PDB entry 7NPU | electron microscopy, 4.48 A resolution (low resolution: residue-level contacts below are approximate; hydrogen-bond / salt-bridge calls are withheld) | chains B6 and DB of the 24 polymer chains in the assembly

# Chain B6
Molecule: ESX-5 secretion system ATPase EccB5
Source organism: Mycobacterium tuberculosis (strain ATCC 25618 / H37Rv)
Notes: EC 3.6.-.-
UniProt: P9WNQ9 (ECCB5_MYCTU); residues 1-506 here = UniProt positions 1-506
Sequence (506 residues; row label = number of the first residue in the row):
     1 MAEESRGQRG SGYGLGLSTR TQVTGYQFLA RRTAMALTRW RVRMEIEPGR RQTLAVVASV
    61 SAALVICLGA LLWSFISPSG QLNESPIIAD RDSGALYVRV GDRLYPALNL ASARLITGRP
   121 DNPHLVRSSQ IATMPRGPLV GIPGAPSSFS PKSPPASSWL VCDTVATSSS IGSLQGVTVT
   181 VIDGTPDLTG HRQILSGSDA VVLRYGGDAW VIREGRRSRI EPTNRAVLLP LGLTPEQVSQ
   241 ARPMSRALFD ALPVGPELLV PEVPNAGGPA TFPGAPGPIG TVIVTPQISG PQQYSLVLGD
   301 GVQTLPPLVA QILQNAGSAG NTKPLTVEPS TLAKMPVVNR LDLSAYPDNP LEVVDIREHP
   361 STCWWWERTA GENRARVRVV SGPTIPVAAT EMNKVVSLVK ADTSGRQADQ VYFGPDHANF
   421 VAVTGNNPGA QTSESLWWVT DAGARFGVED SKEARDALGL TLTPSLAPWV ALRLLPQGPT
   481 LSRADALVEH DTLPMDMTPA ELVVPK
Not modelled in the structure: 1-9, 84-506

# Chain DB
Molecule: ESX-5 secretion system protein EccD5
Source organism: Mycobacterium tuberculosis (strain ATCC 25618 / H37Rv)
UniProt: P9WNP9 (ECCD5_MYCTU); residues 1-503 here = UniProt positions 1-503
Sequence (503 residues; row label = number of the first residue in the row):
     1 MTAVADAPQA DIEGVASPQA VVVGVMAGEG VQIGVLLDAN APVSVMTDPL LKVVNSRLRE
    61 LGEAPLEATG RGRWALCLVD GAPLRATQSL TEQDVYDGDR LWIRFIADTE RRSQVIEHIS
   121 TAVASDLSKR FARIDPIVAV QVGASMVATG VVLATGVLGW WRWHHNTWLT TIYTAVIGVL
   181 VLAVAMLLLM RAKTDADRRV ADIMLMSAIM PVTVAAAAAP PGPVGSPQAV LGFGVLTVAA
   241 ALALRFTGRR LGIYTTIVII GALTMLAALA RMVAATSAVT LLSSLLLICV VAYHAAPALS
   301 RRLAGIRLPV FPSATSRWVF EARPDLPTTV VVSGGSAPVL EGPSSVRDVL LQAERARSFL
   361 SGLLTGLGVM VVVCMTSLCD PHTGQRWLPL ILAGFTSGFL LLRGRSYVDR WQSITLAGTA
   421 VIIAAAVCVR YALELSSPLA VSIVAAILVL LPAAGMAAAA HVPHTIYSPL FRKFVEWIEY
   481 LCLMPIFPLA LWLMNVYAAI RYR
Not modelled in the structure: 1-18

# How chain B6 and chain DB interact
Residue-residue contacts - 15 pairs, chain B6 then chain DB:
  Y13(B6) - P463(DB)
  Y13(B6) - H464(DB)
  Y13(B6) - T465(DB)
  G14(B6) - T465(DB)
  G14(B6) - R472(DB)
  L15(B6) - Y467(DB)
  G16(B6) - R472(DB)
  L17(B6) - R472(DB)
  L17(B6) - E476(DB)
  S18(B6) - P469(DB)
  S18(B6) - R472(DB)
  S18(B6) - K473(DB)
  Q22(B6) - P469(DB)
  Y26(B6) - S468(DB)
  Y26(B6) - P469(DB)
Other interface residues (no listed pair), chain B6 (11 interface residues in all): G12, V23, Q27
Other interface residues (no listed pair), chain DB (13 interface residues in all): V462, I466, L470, F471

# Summary
11 residues of chain B6 and 13 residues of chain DB are in contact.
Here chain B6 is ESX-5 secretion system ATPase EccB5 and chain DB is ESX-5 secretion system protein EccD5,
both from Mycobacterium tuberculosis (strain ATCC 25618 / H37Rv). Entry 7NPU (MycP5-free ESX-5 inner membrane
complex, state I) was determined by electron microscopy (same publication as 7NP7, 7NPR, 7NPV, 7NPS and 7NPT).
